PDB entry 3W6V | X-ray diffraction, 2.95 A resolution | chains A and B of the 3 polymer chains in the assembly

Chain A:
Molecule: AdpA
Source organism: Streptomyces griseus
Notes: fragment: DNA-binding domain, residues 215-340
UniProtKB: Q9S166 (Q9S166_STRGR); residues 215-340 here = UniProt positions 215-340
Sequence (147 residues; row label = number of the first residue in the row):
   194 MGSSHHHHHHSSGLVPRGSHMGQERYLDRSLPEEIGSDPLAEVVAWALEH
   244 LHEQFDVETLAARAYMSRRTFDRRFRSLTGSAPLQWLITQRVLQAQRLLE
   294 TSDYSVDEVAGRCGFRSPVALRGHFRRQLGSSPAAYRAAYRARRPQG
Not modelled in the structure: 194-229
Differences from the reference sequence: expression tag (194-214)

Chain B:
Molecule: 16-nt DNA strand
Sequence (16 nucleotides; numbered -3 to 12; the number before each row is that of its first residue; numbers below 1 keep their minus sign (DC-3 is residue -3)):
    -3 CTGTGAACCCGCCAAC

Interface between chain A and chain B:
Pairs across the interface (15; chain A residue first):
  Asp249(A) with DA3(B), phosphate contact; DC4(B), phosphate contact
  Val250(A) with DC4(B), hydrogen bond to the phosphate
  Arg261(A) with DC4(B), salt bridge to the phosphate; DC5(B), salt bridge to the phosphate
  Arg262(A) with DC6(B), base contact; DG7(B), hydrogen bond to the base; DC8(B), base contact
  Asp265(A) with DC5(B), sugar contact
  Arg269(A) with DC6(B), salt bridge to the phosphate
  Ala275(A) with DC5(B), phosphate contact; DC6(B), phosphate contact
  Pro276(A) with DC5(B), phosphate contact
  Leu277(A) with DC5(B), hydrogen bond to the phosphate
  Gln278(A) with DC5(B), hydrogen bond to the phosphate
Also at the interface, not in a pair above, chain A (11 interface residues in all): Glu251

In short:
Chain A and chain B form an interface of 11 and 6 residues respectively, with 4 hydrogen bonds and 3 salt
bridges. Among the polar pairs are Arg262(A)-DG7(B), Val250(A)-DC4(B) and Leu277(A)-DC5(B).
Chain A is AdpA (Streptomyces griseus) and chain B is a 16-nt DNA strand; the structure, Crystal structure of
the DNA-binding domain of AdpA, the global transcriptional factor, in complex with a ..., was determined by
X-ray diffraction.
